Entry 6MDP (electron microscopy, 3.80 A resolution); this record covers chains A and H of the 7 polymer chains in the assembly.

[Chain A]
Molecule: Vesicle-fusing ATPase
From: Cricetulus griseus
Notes: EC 3.6.4.6
UniProtKB: P18708 (NSF_CRIGR); numbering as in UniProt (aligned over 1-723)
Amino-acid sequence (768 residues; each row starts with the number of its first residue; numbers below 1 keep their minus sign (Met-23 is residue -23)):
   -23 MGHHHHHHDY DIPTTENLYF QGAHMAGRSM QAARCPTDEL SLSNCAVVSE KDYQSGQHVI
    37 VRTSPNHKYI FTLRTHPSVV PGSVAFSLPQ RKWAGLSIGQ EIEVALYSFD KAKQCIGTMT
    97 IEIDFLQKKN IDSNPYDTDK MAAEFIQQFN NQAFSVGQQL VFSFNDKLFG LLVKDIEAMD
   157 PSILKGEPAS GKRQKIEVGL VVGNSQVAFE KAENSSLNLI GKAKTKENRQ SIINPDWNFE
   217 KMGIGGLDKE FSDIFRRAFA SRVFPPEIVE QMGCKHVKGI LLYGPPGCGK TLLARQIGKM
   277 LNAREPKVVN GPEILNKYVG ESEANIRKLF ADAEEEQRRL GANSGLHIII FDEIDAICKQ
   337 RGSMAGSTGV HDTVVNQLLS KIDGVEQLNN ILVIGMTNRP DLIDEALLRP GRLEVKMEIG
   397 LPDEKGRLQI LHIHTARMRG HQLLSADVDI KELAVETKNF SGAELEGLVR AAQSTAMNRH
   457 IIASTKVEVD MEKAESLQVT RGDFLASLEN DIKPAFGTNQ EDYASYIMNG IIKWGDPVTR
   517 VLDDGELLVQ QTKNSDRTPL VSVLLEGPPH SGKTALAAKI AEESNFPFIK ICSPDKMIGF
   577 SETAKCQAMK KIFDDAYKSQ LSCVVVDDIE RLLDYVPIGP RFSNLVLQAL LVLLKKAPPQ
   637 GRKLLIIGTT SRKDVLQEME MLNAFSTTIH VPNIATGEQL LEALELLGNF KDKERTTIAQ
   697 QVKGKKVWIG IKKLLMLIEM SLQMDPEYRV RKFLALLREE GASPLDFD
Disordered / not traced: -23 to 210, 459-475, 739-744
Sequence notes: initiating methionine (-23); expression tag (-22 to 0, 724-744); conflict Ile458 (Lys in P18708)
Ligand contacts:
  - ADP (adenosine-5'-diphosphate): Gly219, Ile220, Gly221, Leu223, Pro262, Gly263, Cys264, Gly265, Lys266, Thr267, Leu268, Asp328, Ile406, His410, Gly438, Ala439
  - ATP (adenosine-5'-triphosphate), molecule 1: Asp359, Ala382, Arg385, Arg388
  - ATP, molecule 2: Met504, Asn505, Gly506, Ile507, Ile508, Trp510, Val514, Pro545, His546, Ser547, Gly548, Lys549, Thr550, Ala551, Leu552, Asp604, Ser647, Ile707, Lys708, Leu711
UniProt features mapped onto this chain:
  - binding site (ATP): Asn505 to Trp510, Pro545 to Leu552
  - binding site (Mg(2+)): Thr550
  - modified residue: Lys105 (N6-acetyllysine), Ser207 (Phosphoserine), Tyr259 (Phosphotyrosine), Ser569 (Phosphoserine)
Reported in the primary citation:
  - mutagenesis - Y294A, Y294L: decreased catalytic activity on SNARE complex
  - mutagenesis - Y294A (31 +/- 5 ATP min-1), Y294L (26 +/- 2 ATP min-1): unchanged catalytic activity on ATP

[Chain H]
Molecule: Synaptosomal-associated protein 25
From: Rattus norvegicus
UniProtKB: P60881 (SNP25_RAT), isoform P60881-2; residues 1-204 here = UniProt positions 1-204
Amino-acid sequence (207 residues; each row starts with the number of its first residue; numbers below 1 keep their minus sign (Met-2 is residue -2)):
    -2 MASMAEDADM RNELEEMQRR ADQLADESLE STRRMLQLVE ESKDAGIRTL VMLDEQGEQL
    58 DRVEEGMNHI NQDMKEAEKN LKDLGKCCGL FICPCNKLKS SDAYKKAWGN NQDGVVASQP
   118 ARVVDEREQM AISGGFIRRV TNDARENEMD ENLEQVSGII GNLRHMALDM GNEIDTQNRQ
   178 IDRIMEKADS NKTRIDEANQ RATKMLG
Disordered / not traced: -2 to 0, 18-204
Sequence notes: initiating methionine (-2); expression tag (-1 to 0)
UniProt features mapped onto this chain:
  - region: Gly111 to Val120 (Interaction with ZDHHC13 and ZDHHC17)
  - site ((Microbial infection) Cleavage): Arg180, Ile181, Gln197, Arg198
  - modified residue: Thr138 (Phosphothreonine), Ser154 (Phosphoserine), Ser187 (Phosphoserine)
  - lipidation (S-palmitoyl cysteine): Cys85, Cys90, Cys92
  - mutagenesis: Val113 (V113A: Inhibits interaction with ZDHHC13 and ZDHHC17), Gln116 (Q116A: Inhibits interaction with ZDHHC13 and ZDHHC17), Pro117 (P117A: Inhibits interaction with ZDHHC13 and ZDHHC17)

[How chain A and chain H interact]
Contacting residue pairs (5; chain A residue first):
  Lys293(A) with Met1(H), hydrogen bond (side chain-backbone)
  Tyr294(A) with Ala5(H), hydrophobic; Met7(H), hydrophobic
  Val295(A) with Asp6(H)
  Val346(A) with Met1(H), hydrophobic
Other interface residues (no listed pair), chain H (6 interface residues in all): Ala2, Asp4

[Overview]
The interface between chain A and chain H involves 4 residues on one side and 6 on the other, with 1 hydrogen
bond. Its one hydrogen-bonded contact is Lys293(A)-Met1(H). The paper reports that Y294A and Y294L of chain A
reduce catalytic activity on SNARE complex; Y294A and Y294L of chain A leave catalytic activity on ATP
unchanged.
Chain A is Vesicle-fusing ATPase (Cricetulus griseus) and chain H is Synaptosomal-associated protein 25
(Rattus norvegicus); the structure, The D1 and D2 domain rings of NSF engaging the SNAP-25 N-terminus within
the 20S supercomplex ..., was determined by electron microscopy, deposited together with 6MDM, 6MDN and 6MDO.
